5EPI - chains B and D of the 4 polymer chains in the assembly; structure by X-ray diffraction, 4.10 A resolution (low resolution: residue-level contacts below are approximate; hydrogen-bond / salt-bridge calls are withheld).

# Chain B
Name: RNA-directed RNA polymerase catalytic subunit
Source organism: Influenza B virus (B/Memphis/13/2003)
Notes: EC 2.7.7.48; fragment: pb1 subunit
UniProtKB: Q5V8Y6 (Q5V8Y6_9INFB); residue numbers follow UniProt; this construct covers 1-752
Amino-acid sequence (772 residues; each row starts with the number of its first residue; numbers below 1 keep their minus sign (Gly-8 is residue -8)):
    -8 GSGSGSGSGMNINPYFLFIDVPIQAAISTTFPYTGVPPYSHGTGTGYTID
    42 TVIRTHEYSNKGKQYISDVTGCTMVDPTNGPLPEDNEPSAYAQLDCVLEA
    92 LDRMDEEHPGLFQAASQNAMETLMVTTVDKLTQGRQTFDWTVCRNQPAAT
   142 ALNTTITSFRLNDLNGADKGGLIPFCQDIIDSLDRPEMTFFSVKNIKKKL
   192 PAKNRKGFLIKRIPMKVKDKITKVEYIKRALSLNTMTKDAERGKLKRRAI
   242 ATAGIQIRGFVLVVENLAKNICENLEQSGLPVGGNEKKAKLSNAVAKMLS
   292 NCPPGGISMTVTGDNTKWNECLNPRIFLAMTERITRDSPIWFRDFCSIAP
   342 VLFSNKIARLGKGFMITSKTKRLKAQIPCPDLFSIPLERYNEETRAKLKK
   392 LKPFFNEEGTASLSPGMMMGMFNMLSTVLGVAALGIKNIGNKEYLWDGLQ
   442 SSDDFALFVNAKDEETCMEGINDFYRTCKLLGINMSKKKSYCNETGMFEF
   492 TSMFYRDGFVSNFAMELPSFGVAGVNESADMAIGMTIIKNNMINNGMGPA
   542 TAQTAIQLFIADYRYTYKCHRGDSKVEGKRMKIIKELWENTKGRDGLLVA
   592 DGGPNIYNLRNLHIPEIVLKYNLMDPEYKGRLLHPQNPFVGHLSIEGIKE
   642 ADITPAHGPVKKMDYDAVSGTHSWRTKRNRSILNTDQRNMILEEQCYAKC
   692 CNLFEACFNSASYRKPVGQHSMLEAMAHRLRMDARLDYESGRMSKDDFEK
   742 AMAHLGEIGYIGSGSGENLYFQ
Disordered / not traced: -8 to 0, 646-652
Sequence notes: expression tag (-8 to 0, 753-763)

# Chain D
Molecule: Crna 5' end
Notes: fragment: first 12 nucleotides
Sequence (12 nucleotides; numbered 1 to 12; the number before each row is that of its first residue):
     1 AGCAGAAGCAGA

# Interface between chain B and chain D
Residue-residue contacts (14; chain B residue first):
  His32(B) - A4(D)
  His32(B) - A7(D)
  His32(B) - G8(D)
  Gly33(B) - A7(D)
  Gly33(B) - G8(D)
  Thr34(B) - A7(D)
  Thr34(B) - G8(D)
  Tyr38(B) - A6(D)
  Gly354(B) - G8(D)
  Met356(B) - G8(D)
  Lys365(B) - C9(D)
  Glu384(B) - A6(D)
  Leu674(B) - A12(D)
  Asn675(B) - A12(D)
Other interface residues (no listed pair), chain B (15 interface residues in all): Gly37, Asn195, Arg238, Phe355, Lys388
Other interface residues (no listed pair), chain D (7 interface residues in all): G5

# In short
15 residues of chain B face 7 of chain D across their interface.
Chain B is RNA-directed RNA polymerase catalytic subunit (Influenza B virus (B/Memphis/13/2003)) and chain D
is Crna 5' end; the structure, Crystal structure of influenza B polymerase with bound 5' crna exhibits A novel
domain arrangement, was determined by X-ray diffraction (same publication as 5FML and 5FMZ).
